PDB entry 8ZDY | electron microscopy, 3.60 A resolution | chains I and L of the 10 polymer chains in the assembly

[Chain I]
Name: a protein
Organism: Selenomonas sp
Sequence (181 residues; numbered 1 to 181; the number before each row is that of its first residue):
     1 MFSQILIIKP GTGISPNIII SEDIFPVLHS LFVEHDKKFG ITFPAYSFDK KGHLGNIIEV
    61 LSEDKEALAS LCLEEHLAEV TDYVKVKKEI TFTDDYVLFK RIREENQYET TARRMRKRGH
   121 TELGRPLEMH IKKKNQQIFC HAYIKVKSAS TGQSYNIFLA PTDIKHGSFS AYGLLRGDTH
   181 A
Disordered / not traced: 1-2, 64-65, 178-181

[Chain L]
Molecule: 69-nt RNA strand
Organism: Selenomonas sp
Sequence (69 nucleotides; numbered 20 to 88; the number before each row is that of its first residue):
    20 GUUUAGAAGG AUUGCCGUCA GGAAAUUAGG UGCGCUUAGC AGUGUACCGC CGGAUAGGCG
    80 GUUUAGAAG
Disordered / not traced: 20-21, 73, 81-88

[Interface between chain I and chain L]
Contacting residue pairs - 52 pairs, chain I then chain L:
  Gly13(I) - G58(L)  hydrogen bond to the base
  Ser15(I) - U62(L)  hydrogen bond to the phosphate
  Asn17(I) - U62(L)  hydrogen bond to the base
  His29(I) - G80(L)  phosphate contact
  Lys51(I) - G61(L)  base contact
  Gly52(I) - G61(L)  hydrogen bond to the base
  Arg101(I) - G80(L)  base contact
  Arg103(I) - C78(L)  phosphate contact
  Arg103(I) - G79(L)  salt bridge to the phosphate
  Arg103(I) - G80(L)  hydrogen bond to the base
  Glu104(I) - C66(L)  hydrogen bond to the base
  Asn106(I) - C66(L)  phosphate contact
  Asn106(I) - C67(L)  hydrogen bond to the base
  Asn106(I) - G68(L)  hydrogen bond to the base
  Gln107(I) - C66(L)  hydrogen bond to the phosphate
  Gln107(I) - C67(L)  phosphate contact
  Thr110(I) - C67(L)  hydrogen bond to the phosphate
  Thr110(I) - G68(L)  phosphate contact
  Arg113(I) - C67(L)  salt bridge to the phosphate
  Arg113(I) - G68(L)  salt bridge to the phosphate
  Arg114(I) - C69(L)  base contact
  Arg114(I) - C70(L)  salt bridge to the phosphate
  Arg114(I) - G71(L)  hydrogen bond to the base
  Glu122(I) - U74(L)  base contact
  Leu123(I) - U74(L)  base contact
  Pro126(I) - U74(L)  base contact
  Leu127(I) - U74(L)  sugar contact
  His130(I) - U74(L)  sugar contact
  His130(I) - G76(L)  phosphate contact
  Phe139(I) - G61(L)  base contact
  Phe139(I) - A65(L)  phosphate contact
  Cys140(I) - G61(L)  hydrogen bond to the base
  His141(I) - G61(L)  base contact
  Ala142(I) - G61(L)  base contact
  Tyr143(I) - U62(L)  base contact
  Lys145(I) - U62(L)  sugar contact
  Lys145(I) - G63(L)  phosphate contact
  Lys145(I) - U64(L)  hydrogen bond to the base
  Ala149(I) - G80(L)  phosphate contact
  Ser150(I) - G80(L)  sugar contact
  Thr151(I) - G80(L)  base contact
  Gln153(I) - C66(L)  hydrogen bond to the sugar
  Ser154(I) - A65(L)  hydrogen bond to the sugar
  Tyr155(I) - C66(L)  base contact
  Tyr155(I) - G80(L)  stacking on the base
  Asn156(I) - U62(L)  base contact
  Asn156(I) - U64(L)  hydrogen bond to the sugar
  Asn156(I) - A65(L)  base contact
  Phe158(I) - A65(L)  phosphate contact
  Ala171(I) - G80(L)  phosphate contact
  Tyr172(I) - G80(L)  sugar contact
  Arg176(I) - G79(L)  phosphate contact
Also at the interface, not in a pair above, chain I (42 interface residues in all): Ile18, Ser21, His53, Lys134, Ser148, Gly177
Also at the interface, not in a pair above, chain L (18 interface residues in all): G77

[In short]
42 residues of chain I face 18 of chain L across their interface, with 16 hydrogen bonds, 4 salt bridges and 1
aromatic stacking contact. Polar contacts include Gly13(I)-G58(L), Asn17(I)-U62(L) and Gly52(I)-G61(L).
Here chain I is a protein and chain L is a 69-nt RNA strand, both from Selenomonas sp. Entry 8ZDY (Cryo-EM
structure of Cas8-HNH system at target free state) was determined by electron microscopy, deposited together
with 8Z0K, 8Z0L and 8ZNR.
